PDB entry 9NHM | electron microscopy, 4.00 A resolution | chains A and E of the 8 polymer chains in the assembly

# Chain A (and E)
Molecule: BG505-CH505 Envelope glycoprotein gp120
Organism: Human immunodeficiency virus 1
Notes: chain E of this document is another copy of the same molecule, construct and numbering; everything in this record applies to it too
Amino-acid sequence (504 residues; each row starts with the number of its first residue; note: 15 numbers in that range are skipped by the numbering (no residue carries them; nothing is unmodelled there); numbers below 1 keep their minus sign (Met-4 is residue -4)):
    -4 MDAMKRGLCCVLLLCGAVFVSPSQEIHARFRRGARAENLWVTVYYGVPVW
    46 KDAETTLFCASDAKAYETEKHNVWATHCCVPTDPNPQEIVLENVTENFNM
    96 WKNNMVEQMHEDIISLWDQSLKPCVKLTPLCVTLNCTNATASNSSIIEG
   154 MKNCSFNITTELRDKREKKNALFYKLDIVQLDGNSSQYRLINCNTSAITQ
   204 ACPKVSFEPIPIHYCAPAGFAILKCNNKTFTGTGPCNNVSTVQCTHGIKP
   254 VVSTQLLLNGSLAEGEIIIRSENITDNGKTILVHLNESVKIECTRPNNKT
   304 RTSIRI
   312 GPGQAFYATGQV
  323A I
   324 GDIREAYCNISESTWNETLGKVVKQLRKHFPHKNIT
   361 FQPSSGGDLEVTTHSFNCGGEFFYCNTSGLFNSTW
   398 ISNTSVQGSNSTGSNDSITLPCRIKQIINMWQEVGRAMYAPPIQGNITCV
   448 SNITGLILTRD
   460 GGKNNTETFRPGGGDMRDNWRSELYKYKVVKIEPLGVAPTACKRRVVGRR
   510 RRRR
Disordered / not traced: -4 to 34, 57-65, 398-412, 460-463, 507-513 (chain E: -4 to 33, 57-65, 398-412, 460-463, 507-513)
Disulfide bonds: Cys54-Cys73, Cys119-Cys205, Cys126-Cys196, Cys131-Cys157, Cys218-Cys247, Cys228-Cys239, Cys296-Cys331, Cys378-Cys446, Cys385-Cys419
Covalently attached groups: N-acetylglucosamine (NAG) linked to Asn88, Asn130, Asn156, Asn160, Asn197, Asn230, Asn241, Asn262, Asn289, Asn301, Asn332, Asn357, Asn386, Asn443, Asn449

# Chain A / chain E interface
Contacting residue pairs (17; chain A residue first):
  Glu164(A) with Arg192(E), salt bridge
  Leu165(A) with Cys126(E); Val127(E); Leu184(E), hydrophobic; Arg192(E)
  Arg166(A) with Thr123(E); Pro124(E); Cys126(E), hydrogen bond (backbone-backbone); Val127(E)
  Asp167(A) with Arg169(E), salt bridge
  Lys168(A) with Thr128(E)
  Arg308(A) with Cys196(E), hydrogen bond (side chain-backbone); Asn197(E), hydrogen bond (side chain-backbone)
  Pro313(A) with Cys196(E); Thr198(E); Ser199(E)
  Gly314(A) with Thr198(E), hydrogen bond (backbone-backbone)
Other interface residues (no listed pair), chain E (13 interface residues in all): Gln190

# In short
Chain A and chain E form an interface of 8 and 13 residues respectively; the contacts include 4 hydrogen bonds
and 2 salt bridges. Polar pairs include Glu164(A)-Arg192(E), Asp167(A)-Arg169(E) and Arg308(A)-Cys196(E).
Covalently linked N-acetylglucosamine: at Asn88(A), Asn130(A), Asn156(A), Asn160(A), Asn197(A) and Asn230(A)
and 9 more.
Chain A and chain E are both BG505-CH505 Envelope glycoprotein gp120 (Human immunodeficiency virus 1); the
structure, BG505-CH505 Env glycoprotein in complex with NHP pAb V1V2V3-1 isolated from animal RUu18 at week
14, was determined by electron microscopy, deposited together with 9NHH, 9NHI, 9NHJ, 9NHK, 9NHL, 9NHN, 9NHO
and 9NI9.
